Entry 6AWB (electron microscopy, 6.70 A resolution (low resolution: residue-level contacts below are approximate; hydrogen-bond / salt-bridge calls are withheld)); this record covers chains A and H of the 27 polymer chains in the assembly.

[Chain A]
Molecule: 16S rRNA
From: Escherichia coli
Sequence (1539 nucleotides; numbered 2 to 1540; the number before each row is that of its first residue):
     2 AAUUGAAGAG UUUGAUCAUG GCUCAGAUUG AACGCUGGCG GCAGGCCUAA CACAUGCAAG
    62 UCGAACGGUA ACAGGAAGAA GCUUGCUUCU UUGCUGACGA GUGGCGGACG GGUGAGUAAU
   122 GUCUGGGAAA CUGCCUGAUG GAGGGGGAUA ACUACUGGAA ACGGUAGCUA AUACCGCAUA
   182 ACGUCGCAAG ACCAAAGAGG GGGACCUUCG GGCCUCUUGC CAUCGGAUGU GCCCAGAUGG
   242 GAUUAGCUAG UAGGUGGGGU AACGGCUCAC CUAGGCGACG AUCCCUAGCU GGUCUGAGAG
   302 GAUGACCAGC CACACUGGAA CUGAGACACG GUCCAGACUC CUACGGGAGG CAGCAGUGGG
   362 GAAUAUUGCA CAAUGGGCGC AAGCCUGAUG CAGCCAUGCC GCGUGUAUGA AGAAGGCCUU
   422 CGGGUUGUAA AGUACUUUCA GCGGGGAGGA AGGGAGUAAA GUUAAUACCU UUGCUCAUUG
   482 ACGUUACCCG CAGAAGAAGC ACCGGCUAAC UCCGUGCCAG CAGCCGCGGU AAUACGGAGG
   542 GUGCAAGCGU UAAUCGGAAU UACUGGGCGU AAAGCGCACG CAGGCGGUUU GUUAAGUCAG
   602 AUGUGAAAUC CCCGGGCUCA ACCUGGGAAC UGCAUCUGAU ACUGGCAAGC UUGAGUCUCG
   662 UAGAGGGGGG UAGAAUUCCA GGUGUAGCGG UGAAAUGCGU AGAGAUCUGG AGGAAUACCG
   722 GUGGCGAAGG CGGCCCCCUG GACGAAGACU GACGCUCAGG UGCGAAAGCG UGGGGAGCAA
   782 ACAGGAUUAG AUACCCUGGU AGUCCACGCC GUAAACGAUG UCGACUUGGA GGUUGUGCCC
   842 UUGAGGCGUG GCUUCCGGAG CUAACGCGUU AAGUCGACCG CCUGGGGAGU ACGGCCGCAA
   902 GGUUAAAACU CAAAUGAAUU GACGGGGGCC CGCACAAGCG GUGGAGCAUG UGGUUUAAUU
   962 CGAUGCAACG CGAAGAACCU UACCUGGUCU UGACAUCCAC GGAAGUUUUC AGAGAUGAGA
  1022 AUGUGCCUUC GGGAACCGUG AGACAGGUGC UGCAUGGCUG UCGUCAGCUC GUGUUGUGAA
  1082 AUGUUGGGUU AAGUCCCGCA ACGAGCGCAA CCCUUAUCCU UUGUUGCCAG CGGUCCGGCC
  1142 GGGAACUCAA AGGAGACUGC CAGUGAUAAA CUGGAGGAAG GUGGGGAUGA CGUCAAGUCA
  1202 UCAUGGCCCU UACGACCAGG GCUACACACG UGCUACAAUG GCGCAUACAA AGAGAAGCGA
  1262 CCUCGCGAGA GCAAGCGGAC CUCAUAAAGU GCGUCGUAGU CCGGAUUGGA GUCUGCAACU
  1322 CGACUCCAUG AAGUCGGAAU CGCUAGUAAU CGUGGAUCAG AAUGCCACGG UGAAUACGUU
  1382 CCCGGGCCUU GUACACACCG CCCGUCACAC CAUGGGAGUG GGUUGCAAAA GAAGUAGGUA
  1442 GCUUAACCUU CGGGAGGGCG CUUACCACUU UGUGAUUCAU GACUGGGGUG AAGUCGUAAC
  1502 AAGGUAACCG UAGGGGAACC UGCGGUUGGA UCACCUCCU
Unresolved in the structure: 1400-1495

[Chain H]
Name: 30S ribosomal protein S5
From: Escherichia coli
Reference sequence: P0A7W3 (RS5_ECO57); residues 9-165 here correspond to UniProt positions 10-166 (UniProt number = residue number + 1)
Amino-acid sequence (157 residues; numbered 9 to 165; the number before each row is that of its first residue):
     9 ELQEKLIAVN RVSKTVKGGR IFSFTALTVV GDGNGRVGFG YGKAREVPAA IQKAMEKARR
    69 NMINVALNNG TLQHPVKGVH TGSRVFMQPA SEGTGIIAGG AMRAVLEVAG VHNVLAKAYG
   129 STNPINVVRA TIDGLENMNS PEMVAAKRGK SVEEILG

[How chain A and chain H interact]
Residue-residue contacts (66):
  G6(A) with Ala98(H); Ser99(H); Gly101(H); Leu123(H)
  A7(A) with Phe94(H); Gln96(H); Ile105(H); Leu123(H); Lys125(H); Tyr127(H)
  A8(A) with Ile105(H); Ala106(H); Gly107(H); Gly108(H); Arg111(H); Ala124(H); Lys125(H)
  G9(A) with Gly107(H); Gly108(H); Ala126(H)
  A10(A) with Thr130(H); Pro132(H)
  G15(A) with Ser21(H); Lys22(H); Thr23(H)
  A16(A) with Arg19(H); Val20(H); Ser21(H)
  U17(A) with Arg19(H); Val20(H)
  C18(A) with Asn131(H); Asn134(H)
  A19(A) with Ser129(H); Thr130(H); Asn131(H); Asn134(H)
  U20(A) with Ser129(H)
  G558(A) with Lys125(H)
  A559(A) with Lys125(H)
  A560(A) with Lys125(H); Tyr127(H); Gly128(H)
  A864(A) with Thr89(H); Gly90(H)
  A865(A) with Thr89(H)
  G922(A) with Val24(H); Lys25(H)
  C1069(A) with Lys25(H)
  U1070(A) with Arg53(H)
  C1071(A) with Arg53(H)
  U1073(A) with Lys61(H); Glu64(H)
  G1074(A) with Lys65(H); Arg68(H)
  U1078(A) with His88(H); Thr89(H); Asn131(H); Ile133(H); Asn134(H); Arg137(H)
  G1079(A) with Tyr49(H); Arg137(H)
  A1080(A) with Tyr49(H); Lys51(H)
  C1388(A) with Lys25(H)
  A1398(A) with Thr23(H)
Interface residues without a listed pair, chain A (32 interface residues in all): U5, U921, A923, G1072, A1081
Interface residues without a listed pair, chain H (43 interface residues in all): Gly27, Ala52, Glu100

[In short]
32 residues of chain A face 43 of chain H across their interface.
Chain A is 16S rRNA and chain H is 30S ribosomal protein S5, both from Escherichia coli; the structure,
Structure of 30S ribosomal subunit and RNA polymerase complex in non-rotated state, was determined by electron
microscopy (same publication as 6AWC and 6AWD).
